PDB entry 6VF8 | X-ray diffraction, 1.70 A resolution | chains A and P of the 4 polymer chains in the assembly

Chain A:
Protein: DNA-directed DNA/RNA polymerase mu
From: Homo sapiens
Notes: EC 2.7.7.7
UniProtKB: Q9NP87 (DPOLM_HUMAN); residue numbers follow UniProt; this construct covers 132-397, 410-494
Sequence (356 residues; numbered 127 to 494; 12 numbers in that range are skipped by the numbering (no residue carries them; nothing is unmodelled there); the number before each row is that of its first residue):
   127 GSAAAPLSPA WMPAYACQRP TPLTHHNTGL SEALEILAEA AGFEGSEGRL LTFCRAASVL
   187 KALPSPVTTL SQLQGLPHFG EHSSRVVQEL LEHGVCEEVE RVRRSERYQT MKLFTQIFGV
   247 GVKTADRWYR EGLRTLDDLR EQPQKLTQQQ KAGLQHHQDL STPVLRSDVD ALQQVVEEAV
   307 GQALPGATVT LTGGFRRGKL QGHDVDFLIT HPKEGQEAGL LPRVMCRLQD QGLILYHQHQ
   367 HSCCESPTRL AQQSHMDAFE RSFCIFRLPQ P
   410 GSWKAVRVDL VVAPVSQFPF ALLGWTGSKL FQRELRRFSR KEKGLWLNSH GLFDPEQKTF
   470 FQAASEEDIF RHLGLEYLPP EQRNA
Unresolved in the structure: 127-136, 365-383
Covalently attached groups: 2,3-dihydroxy-1,4-dithiobutane (DTT) linked to Cys180
Sequence notes: expression tag (127-131); conflict Gly410 (Pro in Q9NP87)
Bound ions: Na+: Thr241, Ile243, Val246 (shared with DT3(P) of chain P); Ca2+ site 1: Asp330, Asp332, Asp418 (together with 8-oxo-guanosine-5'-triphosphate); Ca2+ site 2: Asp330, Asp332 (together with 8-oxo-guanosine-5'-triphosphate)
Ligand contacts: 8-oxo-guanosine-5'-triphosphate (8GT): Gly319, Gly320, Arg323, Lys325, Gln327, Gly328, His329, Asp330, Asp332
Curated features (UniProtKB/Swiss-Prot):
  - region: Arg323 to Asp332 (Involved in ssDNA binding)
  - binding site (Mg(2+)): Asp330, Asp332, Asp418
  - site: Gly433 (Responsible for the low discrimination between dNTP and rNTP)
From the paper describing this entry:
  - binding site for 8-oxo-guanosine-5'-triphosphate: Gly320, Arg323, Lys325, His329

Chain P:
Molecule: 4-nt DNA strand
Sequence (4 nucleotides; numbered 1 to 4; the number before each row is that of its first residue):
     1 CGTA
Bound ions: Na+: DT3 (shared with Thr241(A), Ile243(A), Val246(A) of chain A)

Chain A / chain P interface:
Residue-residue contacts - 19 pairs, chain A then chain P:
  Ile243(A) with DT3(P), phosphate contact
  Phe244(A) with DT3(P), phosphate contact; DA4(P), phosphate contact
  Gly245(A) with DG2(P), phosphate contact; DT3(P), hydrogen bond to the phosphate
  Val246(A) with DG2(P), hydrogen bond to the phosphate; DT3(P), hydrogen bond to the phosphate
  Gly247(A) with DG2(P), hydrogen bond to the phosphate; DT3(P), phosphate contact
  Lys249(A) with DC1(P), sugar contact; DG2(P), phosphate contact
  Thr250(A) with DC1(P), hydrogen bond to the phosphate; DG2(P), hydrogen bond to the phosphate
  Gln275(A) with DG2(P), sugar contact
  His329(A) with DA4(P), salt bridge to the phosphate
  Asp330(A) with DA4(P), phosphate contact
  Phe389(A) with DT3(P), base contact
  Arg416(A) with DT3(P), hydrogen bond to the phosphate; DA4(P), salt bridge to the phosphate
Interface residues without a listed pair, chain A (13 interface residues in all): Val248

In short:
Chain A and chain P form an interface of 13 and 4 residues respectively; the contacts include 7 hydrogen bonds
and 2 salt bridges. Among the polar pairs are Gly245(A)-DT3(P), Val246(A)-DG2(P) and Val246(A)-DT3(P). Ligands
of chain A: 8-oxo-guanosine-5'-triphosphate. From the paper: a binding site for
8-oxo-guanosine-5'-triphosphate at Gly320(A), Arg323(A) and Lys325(A) among others.
Here chain A is DNA-directed DNA/RNA polymerase mu (Homo sapiens) and chain P is a 4-nt DNA strand. Entry 6VF8
(DNA Polymerase Mu, 8-oxorGTP:Ct Pre-Catalytic Ternary Complex, 20 mM Ca2+ (120 min)) was determined by X-ray
diffraction, deposited together with 6VEZ, 6VF0, 6VF1, 6VF2, 6VF3, 6VF4 and 7 further entries.
